1LAT - chains D and A of the 4 polymer chains in the assembly; structure by X-ray diffraction, 1.90 A resolution.

# Chain D
Molecule: 19-nt DNA strand
Sequence (19 nucleotides; row label = number of the first residue in the row):
     1 TTCCAGAACATGTTCTGGA

# Chain A
Protein: Glucocorticoid receptor
Organism: Rattus norvegicus
UniProtKB: P06536 (GCR_RAT); numbering as in UniProt (aligned over 440-515)
Sequence (82 residues; numbered 434 to 515; the number before each row is that of its first residue):
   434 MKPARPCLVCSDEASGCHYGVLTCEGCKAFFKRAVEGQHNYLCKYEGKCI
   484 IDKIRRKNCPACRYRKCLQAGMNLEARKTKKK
Unresolved in the structure: 434-437, 509-515
Sequence notes: expression tag (434-439); engineered mutation Glu-458 (Gly in P06536), Gly-459 (Ser in P06536), Ala-462 (Val in P06536), Lys-477 (Ala in P06536), Tyr-478 (Gly in P06536), Glu-479 (Arg in P06536), Gly-480 (Asn in P06536), Lys-481 (Asp in P06536)
Bound ions: Zn2+ site 1: Cys-440, Cys-443, Cys-457, Cys-460; Zn2+ site 2: Cys-476, Cys-482, Cys-492, Cys-495

# Chain D / chain A interface
Residue-residue contacts (15):
  DA10(D) with His-472(A), salt bridge to the phosphate; Asn-473(A), phosphate contact
  DT11(D) with Phe-463(A), phosphate contact; Arg-466(A), hydrogen bond to the base; His-472(A), salt bridge to the phosphate; Tyr-474(A), phosphate contact; Lys-490(A), phosphate contact; Pro-493(A), phosphate contact
  DG12(D) with Arg-466(A), hydrogen bond to the base; Arg-489(A), salt bridge to the phosphate; Lys-490(A), salt bridge to the phosphate; Arg-496(A), salt bridge to the phosphate
  DT13(D) with Glu-458(A), base contact; Ala-462(A), base contact
  DT14(D) with Glu-458(A), base contact
Other interface residues (no listed pair), chain A (13 interface residues in all): Gly-459, Lys-461

# In short
The interface between chain D and chain A involves 5 residues on one side and 13 on the other, with 2 hydrogen
bonds and 5 salt bridges. Polar pairs include DT11(D)/Arg-466(A), DG12(D)/Arg-466(A) and DA10(D)/His-472(A).
Here chain D is a 19-nt DNA strand and chain A is Glucocorticoid receptor (Rattus norvegicus). Entry 1LAT
(Glucocorticoid receptor mutant/DNA complex) was determined by X-ray diffraction.
